Entry 2YJJ (X-ray diffraction, 2.05 A resolution); this record covers chains G and H of the 12 polymer chains in the assembly.

[Chain G (and H)]
Name: AFP
From: Microbacterium arborescens
Notes: chain H of this document is another copy of the same molecule, construct and numbering; everything in this record applies to it too
UniProt: Q1X6M4 (Q1X6M4_9MICO); numbering as in UniProt (aligned over 1-161)
Amino-acid sequence (161 residues; row label = number of the first residue in the row):
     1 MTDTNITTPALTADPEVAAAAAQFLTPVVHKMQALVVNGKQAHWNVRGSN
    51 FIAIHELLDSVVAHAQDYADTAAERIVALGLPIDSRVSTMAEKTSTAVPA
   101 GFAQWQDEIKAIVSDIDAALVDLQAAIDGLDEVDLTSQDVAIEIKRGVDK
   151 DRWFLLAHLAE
Disordered / not traced: 1-4 (chain H: 1-14)
Bound ions: Iron(II) oxide Fe site 1: His43 (shared with Asp70(H), Glu74(H) of chain H); Iron(II) oxide Fe site 2: Asp70, Glu74 (shared with His43(H) of chain H)
Small-molecule neighbours: Iron(II) oxide (OFE): Lys40, His43, Trp44, His55, Asp59

[Interface between chain G and chain H]
Pairs across the interface (86):
  Leu11(G) - Arg47(H)
  Val29(G) - Trp44(H)  hydrophobic
  Gln33(G) - Val37(H)
  Gln33(G) - Trp44(H)
  Val36(G) - Gln66(H)
  Val37(G) - Gln33(H)
  Val37(G) - Val37(H)  hydrophobic
  Val37(G) - Ser85(H)
  Val37(G) - Val87(H)  hydrophobic
  Val37(G) - Met90(H)  hydrophobic
  Asn38(G) - Arg86(H)
  Asn38(G) - Val87(H)  hydrogen bond (side chain-backbone)
  Lys40(G) - Gln33(H)
  Lys40(G) - Gln66(H)
  Lys40(G) - Asp70(H)  salt bridge
  Gln41(G) - Ile83(H)  hydrogen bond (side chain-backbone)
  Gln41(G) - Asp84(H)
  Gln41(G) - Ser85(H)  hydrogen bond (side chain-backbone)
  Gln41(G) - Arg86(H)
  His43(G) - Asp70(H)  salt bridge
  His43(G) - Glu74(H)  salt bridge
  Trp44(G) - Val29(H)  hydrophobic
  Trp44(G) - Gln33(H)
  Trp44(G) - Ala69(H)
  Trp44(G) - Asp70(H)  hydrogen bond
  Trp44(G) - Ala73(H)  hydrophobic
  Trp44(G) - Glu74(H)
  Trp44(G) - Val77(H)
  Trp44(G) - Ile83(H)  hydrophobic
  Trp44(G) - Ser85(H)
  Asn45(G) - Pro82(H)
  Asn45(G) - Ile83(H)  hydrogen bond (side chain-backbone)
  Arg47(G) - Val77(H)
  His55(G) - Glu74(H)  salt bridge
  Gln66(G) - Val36(H)
  Gln66(G) - Lys40(H)
  Ala69(G) - Trp44(H)
  Asp70(G) - Lys40(H)  salt bridge
  Asp70(G) - His43(H)  salt bridge
  Asp70(G) - Trp44(H)  hydrogen bond
  Ala73(G) - Trp44(H)  hydrophobic
  Glu74(G) - His43(H)  salt bridge
  Glu74(G) - Trp44(H)
  Glu74(G) - His55(H)  salt bridge
  Val77(G) - Trp44(H)
  Val77(G) - Arg47(H)
  Val77(G) - Phe102(H)  hydrophobic
  Gly80(G) - Phe102(H)
  Leu81(G) - Phe102(H)
  Pro82(G) - Asn45(H)
  Pro82(G) - Gly101(H)
  Pro82(G) - Phe102(H)
  Ile83(G) - Gln41(H)  hydrogen bond (backbone-side chain)
  Ile83(G) - Trp44(H)  hydrophobic
  Ile83(G) - Asn45(H)  hydrogen bond (backbone-side chain)
  Ile83(G) - Ala100(H)
  Asp84(G) - Gln41(H)
  Asp84(G) - Ala100(H)
  Ser85(G) - Val37(H)
  Ser85(G) - Gln41(H)  hydrogen bond (backbone-side chain)
  Ser85(G) - Trp44(H)
  Arg86(G) - Asn38(H)
  Arg86(G) - Gln41(H)
  Arg86(G) - Val98(H)
  Arg86(G) - Ala100(H)
  Val87(G) - Ala34(H)  hydrophobic
  Val87(G) - Val37(H)  hydrophobic
  Val87(G) - Asn38(H)  hydrogen bond (backbone-side chain)
  Val87(G) - Met90(H)  hydrophobic
  Val87(G) - Ala91(H)  hydrophobic
  Val87(G) - Thr94(H)
  Met90(G) - Val37(H)  hydrophobic
  Met90(G) - Val87(H)  hydrophobic
  Met90(G) - Met90(H)  hydrophobic
  Ala91(G) - Val87(H)  hydrophobic
  Ala91(G) - Ala91(H)  hydrophobic
  Thr94(G) - Val87(H)
  Val98(G) - Arg86(H)
  Ala100(G) - Ile83(H)
  Ala100(G) - Asp84(H)
  Ala100(G) - Arg86(H)
  Gly101(G) - Pro82(H)
  Phe102(G) - Val77(H)  hydrophobic
  Phe102(G) - Gly80(H)
  Phe102(G) - Leu81(H)
  Phe102(G) - Pro82(H)
Interface residues without a listed pair, chain G (37 interface residues in all): Ala34, Thr96, Pro99
Interface residues without a listed pair, chain H (36 interface residues in all): Thr96, Pro99

[Overview]
37 residues of chain G and 36 residues of chain H are in contact; the contacts include 10 hydrogen bonds and 8
salt bridges. Polar contacts include Lys40(G)-Asp70(H), His43(G)-Asp70(H) and His43(G)-Glu74(H). Bound to
chain G: Iron(II) oxide.
Chain G and chain H are both AFP (Microbacterium arborescens); the structure, Structure of Dps from
MICROBACTERIUM ARBORESCENS in the low iron form, was determined by X-ray diffraction, deposited together with
2YJK.
